Entry 5HMF (X-ray diffraction, 1.84 A resolution); this record covers chain A.

[Chain A]
Name: Triazine hydrolase
From: Arthrobacter aurescens
Notes: EC 3.8.1.8
UniProt: Q6SJY7 (Q6SJY7_ARTAU); residues -1 to 456 here correspond to UniProt positions 12-469 (UniProt number = residue number + 13)
Sequence (458 residues; each row starts with the number of its first residue; numbers below 1 keep their minus sign (Glu-1 is residue -1)):
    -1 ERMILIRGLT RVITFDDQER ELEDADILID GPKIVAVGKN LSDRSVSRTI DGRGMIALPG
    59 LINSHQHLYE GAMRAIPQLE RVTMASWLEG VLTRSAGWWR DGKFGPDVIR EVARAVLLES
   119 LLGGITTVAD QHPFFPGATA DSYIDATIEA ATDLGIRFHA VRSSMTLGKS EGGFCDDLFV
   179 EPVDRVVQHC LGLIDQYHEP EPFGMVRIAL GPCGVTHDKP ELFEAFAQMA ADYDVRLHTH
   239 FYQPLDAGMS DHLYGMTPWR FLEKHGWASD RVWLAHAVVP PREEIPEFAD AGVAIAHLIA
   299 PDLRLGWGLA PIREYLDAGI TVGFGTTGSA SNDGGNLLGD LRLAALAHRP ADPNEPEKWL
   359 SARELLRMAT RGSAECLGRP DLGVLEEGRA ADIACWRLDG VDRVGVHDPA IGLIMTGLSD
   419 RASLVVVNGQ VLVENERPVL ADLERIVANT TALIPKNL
Not modelled in the structure: 455-456
Differences from the reference sequence: conflict Asn38 (Asp51 in Q6SJY7), Pro131 (Leu144 in Q6SJY7), Val159 (Ala172 in Q6SJY7), Leu303 (Met316 in Q6SJY7); engineered mutation Thr214 (Pro227 in Q6SJY7), His215 (Tyr228 in Q6SJY7), Gln241 (Glu254 in Q6SJY7)
Ion coordination: Zn2+: His63, His65, His238

[In short]
His63, His65 and His238 coordinate Zn2+.
Chain A is Triazine hydrolase (Arthrobacter aurescens); the structure, Crystal structure of triazine hydrolase
variant (P214T/Y215H/E241Q), was determined by X-ray diffraction together with 5HMD and 5HME from the same
study.
